Entry 9IOZ (electron microscopy, 3.90 A resolution); this record covers chains E and K of the 12 polymer chains in the assembly.

[Chain E]
Molecule: Distal tail protein pb9
From: Escherichia phage T5
UniProt: Q6QGE8 (DIT_BPT5); numbering as in UniProt (aligned over 1-204)
Amino-acid sequence (204 residues; each row starts with the number of its first residue):
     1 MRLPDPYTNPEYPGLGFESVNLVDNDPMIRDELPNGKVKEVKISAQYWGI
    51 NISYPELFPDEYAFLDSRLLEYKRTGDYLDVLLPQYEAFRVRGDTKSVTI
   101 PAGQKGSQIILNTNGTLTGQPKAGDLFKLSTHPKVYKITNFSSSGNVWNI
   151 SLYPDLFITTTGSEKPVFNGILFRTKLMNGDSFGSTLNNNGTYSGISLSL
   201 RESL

[Chain K]
Molecule: Baseplate hub protein pb3
From: Escherichia phage T5
UniProt: Q6QGE9 (BPPB3_BPT5); residue numbers follow UniProt; this construct covers 1-949
Amino-acid sequence (949 residues; each row starts with the number of its first residue):
     1 MKKILDSAKNYLNTHDKLKTACLIALELPSSSGSAATYIYLTDYFRDVTY
    51 NGILYRSGKVKSISSHKQNRQLSIGSLSFTITGTAEDEVLKLVQNGVSFL
   101 DRGITIHQAIINEEGNILPVDPDTDGPLLFFRGRITGGGIKDNVNTSGIG
   151 TSVITWNCSNQFYDFDRVNGRYTDDASHRGLEVVNGTLQPSNGAKRPEYQ
   201 EDYGFFHSNKSTTILAKYQVKEERYKLQSKKKLFGLSRSYSLKKYYETVT
   251 KEVDLDFNLAAKFIPVVYGVQKIPGIPIFADTELNNPNIVYVVYAFAEGE
   301 IDGFLDFYIGDSPMICFDETDSDTRTCFGRKKIVGDTMHRLAAGTSTSQP
   351 SVHGQEYKYNDGNGDIRIWTFHGKPDQTAAQVLVDIAKKKGFYLQNQNGN
   401 GPEYWDSRYKLLDTAYAIVRFTINENRTEIPEISAEVQGKKVKVYNSDGT
   451 IKADKTSLNGIWQLMDYLTSDRYGADITLDQFPLQKVISEAKILDIIDES
   501 YQTSWQPYWRYVGWNDPLSENRQIVQLNTILDTSESVFKNVQGILESFGG
   551 AINNLSGEYRITVEKYSTNPLRINFLDTYGDLDLSDTTGRNKFNSVQASL
   601 VDPALSWKTNSITFYNSKFKEQDKGLDKKLQLSFANITNYYTARSYADRE
   651 LKKSRYSRTLSFSVPYKFIGIEPNDPIAFTYERYGWKDKFFLVDEVENTR
   701 DGKINLVLQEYGEDVFINSEQVDNSGNDIPDISNNVLPPRDFKYTPTPGG
   751 VVGAIGKNGELSWLPSLTNNVVYYSIAHSGHVNPYIVQQLENNPNERMIQ
   801 EIIGEPAGLAIFELRAVDINGRRSSPVTLSVDLNSAKNLSVVSNFRVVNT
   851 ASGDVTEFVGPDVKLAWDKIPEEEIIPEIYYTLEIYDSQDRMLRSVRIED
   901 VYTYDYLLTYNKADFALLNSGALGINRKLRFRIRAEGENGEQSVGWATI
Unresolved in the structure: 747-758, 803-807, 834-949

[How chain E and chain K interact]
Residue-residue contacts (39; chain E residue first):
  Met28(E) with Lys17(K)
  Asp31(E) with Tyr579(K), hydrogen bond
  Leu33(E) with Tyr579(K), hydrophobic
  Pro34(E) with Leu576(K); Tyr579(K)
  Asn35(E) with Leu576(K); Asp577(K)
  Lys37(E) with Asn13(K); Asp16(K)
  Val38(E) with Asp16(K)
  Lys39(E) with Leu12(K); Asp16(K); Lys667(K)
  Glu40(E) with Asp16(K); Lys17(K), salt bridge; Leu18(K)
  Val41(E) with Leu18(K); Asp701(K)
  Lys42(E) with Lys17(K); Leu18(K); Lys19(K); Thr20(K)
  Ile43(E) with Thr20(K); Asp43(K); Arg700(K)
  Ser44(E) with Tyr44(K); Phe45(K)
  Lys105(E) with Arg46(K)
  Gly106(E) with Glu113(K); Glu114(K)
  Ser107(E) with Glu113(K)
  Asp155(E) with Lys19(K), salt bridge; Phe45(K); Arg46(K)
  Leu156(E) with Arg46(K)
  Phe157(E) with Phe45(K), hydrophobic; Arg46(K)
  Thr159(E) with Arg46(K)
  Asp181(E) with Ile149(K)
Also at the interface, not in a pair above, chain E (24 interface residues in all): Ile29, Ala45, Ser182
Also at the interface, not in a pair above, chain K (24 interface residues in all): Ser147, Gly148, Phe575, Pro665

[Overview]
Chain E and chain K each contribute 24 residues to their interface, with 1 hydrogen bond and 2 salt bridges.
Among the polar pairs are Glu40(E)-Lys17(K), Asp155(E)-Lys19(K) and Asp31(E)-Tyr579(K).
Chain E is Distal tail protein pb9 and chain K is Baseplate hub protein pb3, both from Escherichia phage T5;
the structure, Structure of the bacteriophage T5 tail tip complex, was determined by electron microscopy
together with 8ZVI, 9ILP and 9IMV from the same study.
